Entry 8J1A (electron microscopy, 3.24 A resolution); this record covers chains B and G of the 5 polymer chains in the assembly.

[Chain B]
Molecule: Guanine nucleotide-binding protein G(I)/G(S)/G(T) subunit beta-1
Source organism: Homo sapiens
Reference sequence: P62873 (GBB1_HUMAN); residue numbers follow UniProt; this construct covers 2-340
Chain sequence (348 residues; row label = number of the first residue in the row; numbers below 1 keep their minus sign (Met-4 is residue -4)):
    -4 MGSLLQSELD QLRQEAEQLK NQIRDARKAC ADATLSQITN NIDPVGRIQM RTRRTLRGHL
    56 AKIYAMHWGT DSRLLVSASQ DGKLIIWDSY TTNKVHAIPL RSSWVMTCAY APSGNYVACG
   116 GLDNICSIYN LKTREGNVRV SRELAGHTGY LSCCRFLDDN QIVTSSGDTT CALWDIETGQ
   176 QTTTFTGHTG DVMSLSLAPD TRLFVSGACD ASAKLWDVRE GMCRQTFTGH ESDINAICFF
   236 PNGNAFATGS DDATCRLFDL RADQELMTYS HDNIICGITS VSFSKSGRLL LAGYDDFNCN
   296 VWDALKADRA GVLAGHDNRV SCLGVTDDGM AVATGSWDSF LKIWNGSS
Unresolved in the structure: -4 to 3, 341-343
Sequence notes: initiating methionine (-4); expression tag (-3 to 1, 341-343)
UniProt features mapped onto this chain:
  - modified residue: Ser2 (N-acetylserine), His266 (Phosphohistidine)
  - natural variant: Leu30 (L30F: In MRD42; uncertain significance), Arg52 (R52G: In MRD42), Gly64 (G64V: In MRD42), Asp76 (D76E: In MRD42; D76G: In MRD42), Gly77 (G77S: In MRD42), Lys78 (K78R: In MRD42), Ile80 (I80N: In MRD42; I80T: In MRD42), His91 (H91R: In MRD42; uncertain significance), Ala92 (A92T: In MRD42), Pro94 (P94S: In MRD42), Leu95 (L95P: In MRD42), Arg96 (R96L: In MRD42), 5 further natural variant entries in UniProt

[Chain G]
Molecule: Guanine nucleotide-binding protein G(I)/G(S)/G(O) subunit gamma-2
Source organism: Homo sapiens
Reference sequence: P59768 (GBG2_HUMAN); residue numbers follow UniProt; this construct covers 1-71
Chain sequence (71 residues; row label = number of the first residue in the row):
     1 MASNNTASIA QARKLVEQLK MEANIDRIKV SKAAADLMAY CEAHAKEDPL LTPVPASENP
    61 FREKKFFCAI L
Unresolved in the structure: 1-6, 65-71
UniProt features mapped onto this chain:
  - modified residue: Ala2 (N-acetylalanine), Cys68 (Cysteine methyl ester)
  - lipidation: Cys68 (S-geranylgeranyl cysteine)

[Chain B / chain G interface]
Pairs across the interface (68):
  Leu7(B) with Ile9(G), hydrophobic; Ala12(G), hydrophobic; Val16(G)
  Leu14(B) with Val16(G); Leu19(G), hydrophobic
  Ile18(B) with Ala23(G), hydrophobic
  Cys25(B) with Arg27(G), hydrogen bond; Ile28(G); Lys29(G); Val30(G), hydrogen bond (backbone-backbone)
  Asp27(B) with Lys29(G); Val30(G), hydrogen bond (side chain-backbone); Ser31(G), hydrogen bond
  Ala28(B) with Val30(G)
  Leu30(B) with Ala34(G), hydrophobic
  Ile33(B) with Ala34(G), hydrophobic; Met38(G)
  Thr34(B) with Met38(G)
  Arg48(B) with Phe61(G)
  Arg49(B) with Phe61(G); Arg62(G), hydrogen bond (side chain-backbone); Lys64(G)
  Ser84(B) with Phe61(G)
  Tyr85(B) with Pro60(G); Phe61(G), hydrophobic
  Cys218(B) with Met21(G)
  Arg219(B) with Glu22(G); Ile25(G)
  Gln220(B) with Ile25(G)
  Thr221(B) with Glu22(G)
  Phe235(B) with Leu37(G), hydrophobic; Tyr40(G), hydrophobic; Cys41(G), hydrophobic
  Pro236(B) with Tyr40(G)
  Asn237(B) with Tyr40(G)
  Asp254(B) with Ala33(G)
  Arg256(B) with Arg27(G); Ile28(G); Asp36(G), salt bridge
  Ala257(B) with Arg27(G), hydrogen bond (backbone-side chain); Ile28(G); Val30(G), hydrophobic
  Asp258(B) with Arg27(G), salt bridge
  Leu261(B) with Val30(G), hydrophobic; Leu37(G), hydrophobic
  Ser279(B) with Asp48(G), hydrogen bond; Leu50(G)
  Lys280(B) with Tyr40(G); Glu47(G)
  Ser281(B) with Tyr40(G); Cys41(G), hydrogen bond (backbone-side chain); His44(G); Asp48(G), hydrogen bond
  Gly282(B) with Cys41(G), hydrogen bond (backbone-side chain)
  Arg283(B) with Cys41(G); Leu51(G)
  Leu300(B) with Met38(G), hydrophobic; Cys41(G), hydrophobic
  Val320(B) with Leu50(G), hydrophobic
  Asp323(B) with Pro49(G)
  Gly324(B) with Pro49(G); Leu50(G)
  Met325(B) with Pro49(G), hydrophobic; Val54(G), hydrophobic; Pro60(G)
  Ala326(B) with Phe61(G), hydrophobic
  Ile338(B) with Phe61(G), hydrophobic
  Asn340(B) with Asn59(G), hydrogen bond
Other interface residues (no listed pair), chain B (57 interface residues in all): Glu10, Ala11, Lys15, Ala21, Arg22, Ala26, Ile37, Val40, Ile43, Met45, Trp63, Thr86, Thr87, Met217, Ala240, Leu252, Gln259, Leu284, Val327
Other interface residues (no listed pair), chain G (38 interface residues in all): Arg13, Gln18, Lys20, Asp26, Ala45, Glu63

[In short]
57 residues of chain B and 38 residues of chain G are in contact; the contacts include 11 hydrogen bonds and 2
salt bridges. Among the polar pairs are Arg256(B)-Asp36(G), Asp258(B)-Arg27(G) and Cys25(B)-Arg27(G).
Chain B is Guanine nucleotide-binding protein G(I)/G(S)/G(T) subunit beta-1 and chain G is Guanine
nucleotide-binding protein G(I)/G(S)/G(O) subunit gamma-2, both from Homo sapiens; the structure, Cryo-EM
structure of the GPR84 receptor-Gi complex with no ligand modeled, was determined by electron microscopy (same
publication as 8J18 and 8J19).
